8B9A - chains 6 and Q of the 23 polymer chains in the assembly; structure by electron microscopy, 3.50 A resolution.

Chain 6:
Protein: DNA replication licensing factor MCM6
Source organism: Saccharomyces cerevisiae
Notes: EC 3.6.4.12
Reference sequence: P53091 (MCM6_YEAST); residue numbers follow UniProt; this construct covers 1-1017
Sequence (1017 residues; row label = number of the first residue in the row):
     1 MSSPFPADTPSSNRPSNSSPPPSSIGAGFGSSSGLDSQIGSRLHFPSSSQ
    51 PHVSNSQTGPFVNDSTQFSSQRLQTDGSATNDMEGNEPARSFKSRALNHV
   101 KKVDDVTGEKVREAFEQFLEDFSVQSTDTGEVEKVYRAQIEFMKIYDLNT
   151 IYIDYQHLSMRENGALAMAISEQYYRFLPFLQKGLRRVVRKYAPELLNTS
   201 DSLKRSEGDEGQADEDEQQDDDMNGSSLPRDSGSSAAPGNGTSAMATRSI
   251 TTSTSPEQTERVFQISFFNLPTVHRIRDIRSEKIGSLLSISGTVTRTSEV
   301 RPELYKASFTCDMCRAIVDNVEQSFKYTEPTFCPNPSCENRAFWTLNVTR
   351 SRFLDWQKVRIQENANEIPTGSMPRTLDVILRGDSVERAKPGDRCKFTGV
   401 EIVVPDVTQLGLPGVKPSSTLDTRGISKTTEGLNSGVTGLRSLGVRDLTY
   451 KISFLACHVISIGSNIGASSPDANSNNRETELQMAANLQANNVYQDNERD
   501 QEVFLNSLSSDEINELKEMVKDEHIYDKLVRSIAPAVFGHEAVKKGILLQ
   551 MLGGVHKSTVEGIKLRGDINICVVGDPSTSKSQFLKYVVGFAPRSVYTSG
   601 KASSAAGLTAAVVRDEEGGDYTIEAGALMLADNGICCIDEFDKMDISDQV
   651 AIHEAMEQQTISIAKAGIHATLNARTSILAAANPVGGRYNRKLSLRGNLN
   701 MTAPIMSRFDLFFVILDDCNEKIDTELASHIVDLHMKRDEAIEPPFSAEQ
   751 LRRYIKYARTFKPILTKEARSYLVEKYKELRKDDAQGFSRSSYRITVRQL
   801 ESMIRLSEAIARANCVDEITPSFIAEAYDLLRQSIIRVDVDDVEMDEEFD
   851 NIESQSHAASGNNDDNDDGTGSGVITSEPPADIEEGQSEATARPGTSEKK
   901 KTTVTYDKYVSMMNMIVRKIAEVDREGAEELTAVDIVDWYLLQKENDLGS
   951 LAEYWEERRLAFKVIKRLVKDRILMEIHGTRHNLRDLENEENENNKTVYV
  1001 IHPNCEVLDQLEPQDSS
Unresolved in the structure: 1-91, 200-254, 419-433, 464-499, 614-622, 786-791, 836-1017
Ion coordination: Zn2+: Cys311, Cys314, Cys333, Cys338
Ligand contacts: AMP-PNP (ANP; phosphoaminophosphonic acid-adenylate ester): Arg708, Val797, Arg798, Glu801
Curated features (UniProtKB/Swiss-Prot):
  - motif: Ser707 to Asp710 (Arginine finger)
  - binding site (ATP): Gly575 to Ser582
  - modified residue: Ser78 (Phosphoserine), Ser249 (Phosphoserine), Ser372 (Phosphoserine), Thr766 (Phosphothreonine)
  - mutagenesis: Lys581 (K581A: Loss of MCM2-7 complex helicase activity)

Chain Q:
Molecule: Leading strand DNA
Sequence (84 nucleotides; each row starts with the number of its first residue):
     2 TAGAGTAGGAAGTGAGGTAAGTGATTAGAGAATTGGAGAGTGTGTTTTTT
    52 TTTTTTTTTTTTTTTTTTTTTTTTTTTTTTTTTT
Unresolved in the structure: 2-25, 49-52, 65-85

Interface between chain 6 and chain Q:
Pairs across the interface (5; chain 6 residue first):
  Ser604(6) - DT56(Q)  hydrogen bond to the phosphate
  Val612(6) - DT53(Q)  base contact
  Lys665(6) - DT54(Q)  phosphate contact
  Lys665(6) - DT55(Q)  salt bridge to the phosphate
  Ala666(6) - DT53(Q)  sugar contact
Interface residues without a listed pair, chain 6 (5 interface residues in all): Ala606

Overview:
5 residues of chain 6 face 4 of chain Q across their interface; the contacts include 1 hydrogen bond and 1
salt bridge. Polar contacts include Ser604(6)-DT56(Q) and Lys665(6)-DT55(Q). Chain 6 binds AMP-PNP. From
UniProt: 8 ATP-binding residues and one mutagenesis site on chain 6.
Here chain 6 is DNA replication licensing factor MCM6 (Saccharomyces cerevisiae) and chain Q is Leading strand
DNA. Entry 8B9A (S. cerevisiae replisome + Ctf4, bound by pol alpha primase. Complex engaged with a fork DNA
...) was determined by electron microscopy together with 8B9B and 8B9C from the same study.
